Entry 7PA5 (X-ray diffraction, 3.18 A resolution); this record covers chains A and B.

Chain A:
Protein: Beta-lactamase
Source organism: Escherichia coli
Notes: EC 3.5.2.6
UniProt: Q53TY8 (Q53TY8_ECOLX); residues 1-361 here correspond to UniProt positions 21-381 (UniProt number = residue number + 20)
Sequence (361 residues; each row starts with the number of its first residue):
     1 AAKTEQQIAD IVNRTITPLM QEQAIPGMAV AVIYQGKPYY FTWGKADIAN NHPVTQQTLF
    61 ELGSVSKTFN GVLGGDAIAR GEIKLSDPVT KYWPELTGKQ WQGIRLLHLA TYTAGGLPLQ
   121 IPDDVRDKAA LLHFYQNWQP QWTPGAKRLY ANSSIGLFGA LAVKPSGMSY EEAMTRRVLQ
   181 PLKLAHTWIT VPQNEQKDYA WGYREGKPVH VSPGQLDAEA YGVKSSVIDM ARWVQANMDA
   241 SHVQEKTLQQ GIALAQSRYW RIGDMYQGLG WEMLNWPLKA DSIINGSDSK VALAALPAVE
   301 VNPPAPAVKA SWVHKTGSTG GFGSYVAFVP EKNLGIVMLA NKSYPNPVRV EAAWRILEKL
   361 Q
Not modelled in the structure: 1-2

Chain B:
Protein: nanobody
Notes: antibody fragment or engineered binder
Sequence (129 residues; numbered 1 to 129; the number before each row is that of its first residue):
     1 QVQLVESGGG MVQPGGSLRL SCAASGFTFS NYDMSWVRRA PGKGPEWVST INTGGGSTSY
    61 ADSVKGRFTI SRDNAKNTLY LQMNSLKPED TALYYCTIDR GLHYSDLGEY DYWGQGTQVT
   121 VSSHHHHHH
Not modelled in the structure: 108-109, 125-129
Disulfide bonds: C22-C96

Interface between chain A and chain B:
Pairs across the interface - 27 pairs, chain A then chain B:
  L119(A) with R100(B); Y110(B)
  Q120(A) with D106(B); Y110(B), hydrogen bond
  Q141(A) with R100(B); G101(B); L102(B), hydrogen bond (side chain-backbone); H103(B)
  W142(A) with R100(B)
  L149(A) with R100(B)
  N152(A) with Y110(B)
  N285(A) with G26(B)
  D288(A) with Q1(B); V2(B)
  S289(A) with D111(B), hydrogen bond (side chain-backbone); Y112(B)
  K290(A) with V2(B); L4(B); I98(B); Y112(B), hydrogen bond (side chain-backbone)
  V291(A) with I98(B), hydrophobic
  L293(A) with R100(B), hydrogen bond (backbone-side chain)
  A294(A) with I98(B), hydrophobic; D99(B)
  A295(A) with D99(B), hydrogen bond (backbone-backbone); R100(B)
  P347(A) with Q1(B)
Also at the interface, not in a pair above, chain A (19 interface residues in all): P122, K147, Y150, R204
Also at the interface, not in a pair above, chain B (20 interface residues in all): F27, Y32, D33, T97, L107, G114

Summary:
The interface between chain A and chain B involves 19 residues on one side and 20 on the other; the contacts
include 6 hydrogen bonds. Among the polar pairs are Q120(A)-Y110(B), Q141(A)-L102(B) and S289(A)-D111(B).
Chain A is Beta-lactamase (Escherichia coli) and chain B is nanobody; the structure, Complex between the
beta-lactamase CMY-2 with an inhibitory nanobody, was determined by X-ray diffraction.
